5XCQ - chains A and C of the 3 polymer chains in the assembly; structure by X-ray diffraction, 1.31 A resolution.

# Chain A
Protein: VH-SARAH(Y35C)chimera
Source organism: Mus musculus
Chain sequence (169 residues; each row starts with the number of its first residue; note: 1 number in that range is skipped by the numbering (no residue carries it; nothing is unmodelled there); a row labelled like 82A-82C holds insertion residues (82A, then the next letters in order); numbers below 1 keep their minus sign (Gly-1 is residue -1)):
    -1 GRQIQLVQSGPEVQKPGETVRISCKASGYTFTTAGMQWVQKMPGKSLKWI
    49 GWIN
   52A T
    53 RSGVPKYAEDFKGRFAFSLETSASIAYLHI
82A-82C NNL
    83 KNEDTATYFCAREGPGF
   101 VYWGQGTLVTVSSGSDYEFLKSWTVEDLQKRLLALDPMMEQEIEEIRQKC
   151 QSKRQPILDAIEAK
Unresolved in the structure: -1 to 0, 164
Disulfide bonds: Cys22-Cys92

# Chain C
Protein: C8 peptide
Chain sequence (8 residues; row label = number of the first residue in the row):
     1 PRGYPGQV
Unresolved in the structure: 1-2

# Chain A / chain C interface
Residue-residue contacts (20; chain A residue first):
  Thr30(A) - Gln7(C)  hydrogen bond (backbone-side chain)
  Thr31(A) - Gln7(C)
  Thr31(A) - Val8(C)
  Ala32(A) - Gln7(C)
  Gly33(A) - Gln7(C)  hydrogen bond (backbone-backbone)
  Gln35(A) - Tyr4(C)  hydrogen bond
  Trp50(A) - Tyr4(C)
  Trp50(A) - Pro5(C)
  Trp50(A) - Gly6(C)
  Asn52(A) - Gln7(C)
  Thr52A(A) - Gln7(C)  hydrogen bond (backbone-side chain)
  Arg53(A) - Gln7(C)
  Glu95(A) - Tyr4(C)  hydrogen bond
  Glu95(A) - Gly6(C)
  Glu95(A) - Gln7(C)
  Glu95(A) - Val8(C)
  Gly96(A) - Val8(C)
  Pro97(A) - Tyr4(C)  hydrophobic
  Pro97(A) - Val8(C)
  Gly98(A) - Tyr4(C)
Interface residues without a listed pair, chain A (14 interface residues in all): Ile51

# Overview
The interface between chain A and chain C involves 14 residues on one side and 5 on the other; the contacts
include 5 hydrogen bonds. Polar pairs include Thr30(A)-Gln7(C), Gln35(A)-Tyr4(C) and Thr52A(A)-Gln7(C).
Chain A is VH-SARAH(Y35C)chimera (Mus musculus) and chain C is C8 peptide; the structure, Crystal structure of
P20.1 Fv-clasp fragment with its antigen peptide, was determined by X-ray diffraction together with 5XCR,
5XCT, 5XCV and 5XCX from the same study.
